PDB entry 5O60 | electron microscopy, 3.18 A resolution | chains A and d of the 35 polymer chains in the assembly

== Chain A ==
Molecule: 23S rRNA
Organism: Mycobacterium smegmatis str. MC2 155
Sequence (3120 nucleotides; numbered 1 to 3120; the number before each row is that of its first residue):
     1 UAAGUGUUUA AGGGCGCAUG GUGGAUGCCU UGGCACUGGG AGCCGAUGAA GGACGUAGGA
    61 GGCUGCGAUA AGCCUCGGGG AGCUGUCAAC CGAGCGUUGA UCCGAGGAUG UCCGAAUGGG
   121 GAAACCCGGC ACGAGUGAUG UCGUGUCACC AGGCGCUGAA UAUAUAGGCG UCUGGGGGGA
   181 ACGCGGGGAA GUGAAACAUC UCAGUACCCG UAGGAAGAGA AAACAAAAUG UGAUUCCGUG
   241 AGUAGUGGCG AGCGAAAGCG GAGGAUGGCU AAACCGUAUG CAUGUGAUAC CGGGUAGGGG
   301 UUGUGUGUGC GGGGUUGUGG GACCUAUCUU UCCGGCUCUA CCUGGCUGGA GGGCAGUGAG
   361 AAAAUGUUGU GGUUAGCGGA AAUGGCUUGG GAUGGCCUGC CGUAGACGGU GAGAGCCCGG
   421 UACGUGAAAA CCCGACGUCU GUCUUGAUGG UGUUCCCGAG UAGCAGCGGG CCCGUGGAAU
   481 CUGCUGUGAA UCUGCCGGGA CCACCCGGUA AGCCUGAAUA CUUCCCAGUG ACCGAUAGCG
   541 GAUUAGUACC GUGAGGGAAU GGUGAAAAGU ACCCCGGGAG GGGAGUGAAA GAGUACCUGA
   601 AACCGUGCGC UUACAAUCCG UCAGAGCCCU CGACGUGUCG UGGGGUGAUG GCGUGCCUUU
   661 UGAAGAAUGA GCCUGCGAGU CAGGGACAUG UCGCGAGGUU AACCCGGGUG GGGUAGCCGC
   721 AGCGAAAGCG AGUCUGAAUA GGGCGUAUCC ACACAAGAGU GUGUGGUGUA GUGGUGUGUU
   781 CUGGACCCGA AGCGGAGUGA UCUACCCAUG GCCAGGGUGA AGCGCGGGUA AGACCGCGUG
   841 GAGGCCCGAA CCCACUUAGG UUGAAGACUG AGGGGAUGAG CUGUGGGUAG GGGUGAAAGG
   901 CCAAUCAAAC UCCGUGAUAG CUGGUUCUCC CCGAAAUGCA UUUAGGUGCA GCGUCGCAUG
   961 UUUCUUGCCG GAGGUAGAGC UACUGGAUGG CCGAUGGGCC CCACAGGGUU ACUGACGUCA
  1021 GCCAAACUCC GAAUGCCGGU AAGUCCAAGA GUGCGGCAGU GAGACGGCGG GGGAUAAGCU
  1081 CCGUGCGUCG AGAGGGAAAC AGCCCAGAUC GCCGGCUAAG GCCCCUAAGC GUGUGCUAAG
  1141 UGGAAAAGGA UGUGCAGUCG CGAAGACAAC CAGGAGGUUG GCUUAGAAGC AGCCACCCUU
  1201 GAAAGAGUGC GUAAUAGCUC ACUGGUCAAG UGAUUGUGCG CCGAUAAUGU AGCGGGGCUC
  1261 AAGCACACCG CCGAAGCCGC GGCAGCCAAC GUGUUGGCUG GGUAGGGGAG CGUCCUGCAU
  1321 CCGGUGAAGC CGCCGAGUGA UCGAGUGGUG GAGGGUGUGG GAGUGAGAAU GCAGGCAUGA
  1381 GUAGCGAUUA GGCAAGUGAG AACCUUGCCC GCCGAAAGAC CAAGGGUUCC UGGGCCAGGC
  1441 CAGUCCGCCC AGGGUGAGUC GGGACCUAAG GCGAGGCCGA CAGGCGUAGU CGAUGGACAA
  1501 CGGGUUGAUA UUCCCGUACC CGUGUAUGUG CGUCCAUGAU GAAUCAGCGG UACUAACCAU
  1561 CCAAAACCAC CGUGACCGCA CCUUUCGGGG UGUGGCGUUG GUGGGGCUGC AUGGGACCUU
  1621 CGUUGGUAGU AGUCAAGCGA UGGGGUGACG CAGGAAGGUA GCCGUACCGG UCAGUGGUAA
  1681 UACCGGGGUA AGCCUGUAGG GAGUCAGAUA GGUAAAUCCG UCUGGCAUAU AUCCUGAGAG
  1741 GUGAUGCAUA GCCGAGUGAG GCGAAUUCGG UGAUCCUAUG CUGCCGAGAA AAGCCUCUAG
  1801 CGAGGACAUA CACGGCCCGU ACCCCAAACC AACACAGGUG GUCAGGUAGA GAAUACUAAG
  1861 GCGUACGAGU GAACUAUGGU UAAGGAACUC GGCAAAAUGC CCCCGUAACU UCGGGAGAAG
  1921 GGGGACCCAC AUGGCGUGUA AGCCUUUACG GCCCAAGCGU GAGUGGGUGG CACAAACCAG
  1981 UGAGAAGCGA CUGUUUACUA AAAACACAGG UCCGUGCGAA GUCGCAAGAC GAUGUAUACG
  2041 GACUGACGCC UGCCCGGUGC UGGAAGGUUA AGAGGACCCG UUAACUCCCU UUGGGGGUGA
  2101 AGCGGAGAAU UUAAGCCCCA GUAAACGGCG GUGGUAACUA UAACCAUCCU AAGGUAGCGA
  2161 AAUUCCUUGU CGGGUAAGUU CCGACCUGCA CGAAUGGCGU AACGACUUCU CAACUGUCUC
  2221 AACCAUAGAC UCGGCGAAAU UGCACUACGA GUAAAGAUGC UCGUUACGCG CGGCAGGACG
  2281 AAAAGACCCC GGGACCUUCA CUACAACUUG GUAUUGGUGC UCGAUACGGU UUGUGUAGGA
  2341 UAGGUGGGAG ACUGUGAAGC UCACACGCCA GUGUGGGUGG AGUCGUUGUU GAAAUACCAC
  2401 UCUGAUCGUA UUGGGCCUCU AACCUCGGAC CGUAUAUCCG GUUCAGGGAC AGUGCCUGGU
  2461 GGGUAGUUUA ACUGGGGCGG UUGCCUCCUA AAAUGUAACG GAGGCGCCCA AAGGUUCCCU
  2521 CAACCUGGAC GGCAAUCAGG UGUUGAGUGU AAGUGCACAA GGGAGCUUGA CUGCGAGACG
  2581 GACAUGUCGA GCAGGGACGA AAGUCGGGAC UAGUGAUCCG GCACCUCUGA GUGGAAGGGG
  2641 UGUCGCUCAA CGGAUAAAAG GUACCCCGGG GAUAACAGGC UGAUCUUCCC CAAGAGUCCA
  2701 UAUCGACGGG AUGGUUUGGC ACCUCGAUGU CGGCUCGUCG CAUCCUGGGG CUGGAGCAGG
  2761 UCCCAAGGGU UGGGCUGUUC GCCCAUUAAA GCGGCACGCG AGCUGGGUUU AGAACGUCGU
  2821 GAGACAGUUC GGUCUCUAUC CGCCGCGCGC GUCAGAAGCU UGAGGAAACC UGUCCCUAGU
  2881 ACGAGAGGAC CGGGACGGAC GAACCUCUGG UAUACCAGUU GUCCCACCAG GGGCACGGCU
  2941 GGAUAGCCAC GUUCGGACAG GAUAACCGCU GAAAGCAUCU AAGCGGGAAA CCUCUUCCAA
  3001 GACCAGGCUU CUCACCCUCU AGGAGGGAUA AGGCCCCCCG CAGACCACGG GAUUGAUAGA
  3061 CCAGACCUGG AAGCCUAGUA AUAGGUGCAG GGAACUGGCA CUAACCGGCC GAAAACUUAC
Unresolved in the structure: 1
Ion coordination: Mg2+ site 1: U7, A3024; Mg2+ site 2 near G13 (its only coordinating residue here); Mg2+ site 3: C28, G1354; Mg2+ site 4: C43, G214; Mg2+ site 5 near U69 (its only coordinating residue here); Mg2+ site 6 near U117 (its only coordinating residue here); Mg2+ site 7: A159, U163; Mg2+ site 8 near U171 (its only coordinating residue here); Mg2+ site 9: G191, U2467; Mg2+ site 10: A196, C197; Mg2+ site 11 near G204 (its only coordinating residue here); Mg2+ site 12 near G217 (its only coordinating residue here); 242 more Mg2+ sites not listed
Ligand contacts: phenylalanine (PHE): A2286, C2287, U2809

== Chain d ==
Molecule: 50S ribosomal protein L34
Organism: Mycobacterium smegmatis str. MC2 155
UniProt: A0R7K0 (RL34_MYCS2); residue numbers follow UniProt; this construct covers 1-47
Sequence (47 residues; numbered 1 to 47; the number before each row is that of its first residue):
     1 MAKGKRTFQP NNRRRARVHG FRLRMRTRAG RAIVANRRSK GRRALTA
Unresolved in the structure: 1

== Chain A / chain d interface ==
Contacting residue pairs (88):
  A50(A) - Arg38(d)  base contact
  G51(A) - Arg38(d)  hydrogen bond to the sugar
  G121(A) - Arg22(d)  base contact
  A122(A) - Arg13(d)  hydrogen bond to the base
  A122(A) - Ala16(d)  sugar contact
  A122(A) - Arg22(d)  salt bridge to the phosphate
  A123(A) - Ala16(d)  phosphate contact
  A123(A) - Gly20(d)  phosphate contact
  A123(A) - Phe21(d)  stacking on the base
  A123(A) - Arg22(d)  hydrogen bond to the phosphate
  A123(A) - Ala47(d)  phosphate contact
  G179(A) - Ala35(d)  phosphate contact
  A180(A) - Ser39(d)  phosphate contact
  C209(A) - Arg28(d)  salt bridge to the phosphate
  G210(A) - Arg28(d)  salt bridge to the phosphate
  G546(A) - Lys40(d)  base contact
  G546(A) - Gly41(d)  sugar contact
  G546(A) - Arg42(d)  sugar contact
  U547(A) - Arg42(d)  salt bridge to the phosphate
  U547(A) - Arg43(d)  hydrogen bond to the phosphate
  A548(A) - Arg43(d)  salt bridge to the phosphate
  U552(A) - Phe8(d)  sugar contact
  U552(A) - Arg15(d)  hydrogen bond to the phosphate
  U552(A) - His19(d)  hydrogen bond to the sugar
  G553(A) - Arg15(d)  salt bridge to the phosphate
  G553(A) - His19(d)  hydrogen bond to the sugar
  G553(A) - Arg24(d)  hydrogen bond to the sugar
  A554(A) - Arg24(d)  salt bridge to the phosphate
  A554(A) - Ile33(d)  sugar contact
  A554(A) - Arg37(d)  salt bridge to the phosphate
  G555(A) - Ile33(d)  phosphate contact
  G555(A) - Asn36(d)  phosphate contact
  G555(A) - Arg37(d)  salt bridge to the phosphate
  G555(A) - Arg42(d)  hydrogen bond to the base
  G556(A) - Lys40(d)  salt bridge to the phosphate
  G556(A) - Arg42(d)  hydrogen bond to the base
  G557(A) - Lys40(d)  base contact
  G557(A) - Arg42(d)  hydrogen bond to the base
  G797(A) - Ala29(d)  sugar contact
  G797(A) - Ile33(d)  sugar contact
  U798(A) - Arg24(d)  hydrogen bond to the phosphate
  U798(A) - Ala29(d)  phosphate contact
  G799(A) - Val18(d)  phosphate contact
  G799(A) - His19(d)  salt bridge to the phosphate
  G799(A) - Arg24(d)  salt bridge to the phosphate
  U801(A) - Thr7(d)  hydrogen bond to the sugar
  U801(A) - Phe8(d)  sugar contact
  U801(A) - Gln9(d)  hydrogen bond to the sugar
  U801(A) - Asn11(d)  hydrogen bond to the base
  U801(A) - Arg14(d)  salt bridge to the phosphate
  U801(A) - Arg15(d)  hydrogen bond to the base
  C802(A) - Lys5(d)  salt bridge to the phosphate
  C802(A) - Thr7(d)  sugar contact
  C802(A) - Gln9(d)  phosphate contact
  U803(A) - Lys3(d)  phosphate contact
  U803(A) - Lys5(d)  salt bridge to the phosphate
  C853(A) - Lys3(d)  salt bridge to the phosphate
  A854(A) - Ala2(d)  base contact
  A867(A) - Arg6(d)  salt bridge to the phosphate
  C868(A) - Ala2(d)  sugar contact
  C868(A) - Lys3(d)  phosphate contact
  U869(A) - Ala2(d)  phosphate contact
  G885(A) - Asn11(d)  hydrogen bond to the phosphate
  G885(A) - Arg14(d)  salt bridge to the phosphate
  G885(A) - Arg17(d)  hydrogen bond to the phosphate
  G886(A) - Arg14(d)  salt bridge to the phosphate
  G886(A) - Arg17(d)  salt bridge to the phosphate
  A903(A) - Thr7(d)  base contact
  A904(A) - Arg6(d)  base contact
  A904(A) - Thr7(d)  sugar contact
  G1424(A) - Pro10(d)  sugar contact
  G1424(A) - Asn11(d)  phosphate contact
  G1424(A) - Asn12(d)  hydrogen bond to the phosphate
  G1425(A) - Asn12(d)  hydrogen bond to the phosphate
  G1471(A) - Arg26(d)  sugar contact
  C1472(A) - Arg26(d)  sugar contact
  A1482(A) - Arg28(d)  phosphate contact
  G1483(A) - Arg28(d)  phosphate contact
  A1493(A) - Arg13(d)  salt bridge to the phosphate
  C1829(A) - Pro10(d)  sugar contact
  C1830(A) - Arg6(d)  sugar contact
  C1830(A) - Phe8(d)  hydrogen bond to the sugar
  C1830(A) - Pro10(d)  sugar contact
  A1831(A) - Arg6(d)  hydrogen bond to the sugar
  G1837(A) - Ala2(d)  phosphate contact
  G1837(A) - Gly4(d)  hydrogen bond to the base
  G1838(A) - Ala2(d)  sugar contact
  G1838(A) - Gly4(d)  sugar contact
Other interface residues (no listed pair), chain A (52 interface residues in all): G114, A115, G178, A800, G883, A1423, G1492
Other interface residues (no listed pair), chain d (41 interface residues in all): Leu23, Met25, Gly30, Arg31, Leu45

== In short ==
52 residues of chain A face 41 of chain d across their interface, with 23 hydrogen bonds, 21 salt bridges and
1 aromatic stacking contact. Polar pairs include A122(A)-Arg13(d), G555(A)-Arg42(d) and G556(A)-Arg42(d).
Ligands of chain A: phenylalanine.
Here chain A is 23S rRNA and chain d is 50S ribosomal protein L34, both from Mycobacterium smegmatis str. MC2
155. Entry 5O60 (Structure of the 50S large ribosomal subunit from Mycobacterium smegmatis) was determined by
electron microscopy together with 5O5J and 5O61 from the same study.
